PDB entry 6HKT | X-ray diffraction, 9.70 A resolution (very low resolution: no residue pairs are listed; an interface is given only as per-side residue counts) | chains J and u of the 50 polymer chains in the assembly

# Chain J
Molecule: 1122-nt DNA strand
Sequence (1122 nucleotides; each row starts with the number of its first residue):
     1 ATCGCTGTTCAATACATGCACAGGATGTATATATCTGACACGTGCCTGGA
    51 GACTAGGGAGTAATCCCCTTGGCGGTTAAAACGCGGGGGACAGCGCGTAC
   101 GTGCGTTTAAGCGGTGCTAGAGCTGTCTACGACCAATTGAGCGGCCTCGG
   151 CACCGGGATTCTCCAGGGCGGCCGCGTATAGGGTCTCGGGGCTGTTCAAT
   201 ACATGCACAGGATGTATATATCTGACACGTGCCTGGAGACTAGGGAGTAA
   251 TCCCCTTGGCGGTTAAAACGCGGGGGACAGCGCGTACGTGCGTTTAAGCG
   301 GTGCTAGAGCTGTCTACGACCAATTGAGCGGCCTCGGCACCGGGATTCTC
   351 CAGGGCGGCCGCGTATAGGGTCTCGGGGCTGTTCAATACATGCACAGGAT
   401 GTATATATCTGACACGTGCCTGGAGACTAGGGAGTAATCCCCTTGGCGGT
   451 TAAAACGCGGGGGACAGCGCGTACGTGCGTTTAAGCGGTGCTAGAGCTGT
   501 CTACGACCAATTGAGCGGCCTCGGCACCGGGATTCTCCAGGGCGGCCGCG
   551 TATAGGGTCTCGGGGCTGTTCAATACATGCACAGGATGTATATATCTGAC
   601 ACGTGCCTGGAGACTAGGGAGTAATCCCCTTGGCGGTTAAAACGCGGGGG
   651 ACAGCGCGTACGTGCGTTTAAGCGGTGCTAGAGCTGTCTACGACCAATTG
   701 AGCGGCCTCGGCACCGGGATTCTCCAGGGCGGCCGCGTATAGGGTCTCGG
   751 GGCTGTTCAATACATGCACAGGATGTATATATCTGACACGTGCCTGGAGA
   801 CTAGGGAGTAATCCCCTTGGCGGTTAAAACGCGGGGGACAGCGCGTACGT
   851 GCGTTTAAGCGGTGCTAGAGCTGTCTACGACCAATTGAGCGGCCTCGGCA
   901 CCGGGATTCTCCAGGGCGGCCGCGTATAGGGTCTCGGGGCTGTTCAATAC
   951 ATGCACAGGATGTATATATCTGACACGTGCCTGGAGACTAGGGAGTAATC
  1001 CCCTTGGCGGTTAAAACGCGGGGGACAGCGCGTACGTGCGTTTAAGCGGT
  1051 GCTAGAGCTGTCTACGACCAATTGAGCGGCCTCGGCACCGGGATTCTCCA
  1101 GGGCGGCCGCGTATAGGGTGAT

# Chain u
Name: Histone H3.1
From: Homo sapiens
UniProt: P68431 (H31_HUMAN); residues 0-135 here correspond to UniProt positions 1-136 (UniProt number = residue number + 1)
Chain sequence (139 residues; each row starts with the number of its first residue; numbers below 1 keep their minus sign (Gly-3 is residue -3)):
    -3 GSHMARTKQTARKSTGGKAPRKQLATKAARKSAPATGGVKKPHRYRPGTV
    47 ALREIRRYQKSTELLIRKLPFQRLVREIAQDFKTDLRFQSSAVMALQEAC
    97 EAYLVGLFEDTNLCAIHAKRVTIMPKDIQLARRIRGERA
Unresolved in the structure: -3 to 37
Construct notes: expression tag (-3 to -1)
UniProt features mapped onto this chain:
  - modified residue: Arg2 (Asymmetric dimethylarginine), Thr3 (Phosphothreonine), Lys4 (Allysine), Gln5 (5-glutamyl dopamine), Thr6 (Phosphothreonine), Arg8 (Citrulline), Lys9 (N6,N6,N6-trimethyllysine), Ser10 (ADP-ribosylserine), Thr11 (Phosphothreonine), Lys14 (N6-(2-hydroxyisobutyryl)lysine), Arg17 (Asymmetric dimethylarginine), Lys18 (N6-(2-hydroxyisobutyryl)lysine), Lys23 (N6-(2-hydroxyisobutyryl)lysine), Arg26 (Citrulline), Lys27 (N6,N6,N6-trimethyllysine), Ser28 (ADP-ribosylserine), Lys36 (N6,N6,N6-trimethyllysine), Lys37 (N6-methyllysine), Tyr41 (Phosphotyrosine), Lys56 (N6,N6,N6-trimethyllysine) and 8 more in UniProt
  - lipidation: Lys18 (N6-decanoyllysine)

# How chain J and chain u interact
At this resolution (10 A) residue pairs are not listed: 12 residues of chain J and 18 of chain u lie at the interface.

# In short
Chain J and chain u form an interface of 12 and 18 residues respectively.
Here chain J is a 1122-nt DNA strand and chain u is Histone H3.1 (Homo sapiens). Entry 6HKT (Structure of an
H1-bound 6-nucleosome array) was determined by X-ray diffraction.
